PDB entry 6LYN | X-ray diffraction, 2.78 A resolution | chains B and C of the 3 polymer chains in the assembly

== Chain B ==
Protein: AA98 Fab light chain
Organism: Mus musculus
Notes: antibody fragment or engineered binder
Amino-acid sequence (218 residues; numbered 1 to 218; the number before each row is that of its first residue):
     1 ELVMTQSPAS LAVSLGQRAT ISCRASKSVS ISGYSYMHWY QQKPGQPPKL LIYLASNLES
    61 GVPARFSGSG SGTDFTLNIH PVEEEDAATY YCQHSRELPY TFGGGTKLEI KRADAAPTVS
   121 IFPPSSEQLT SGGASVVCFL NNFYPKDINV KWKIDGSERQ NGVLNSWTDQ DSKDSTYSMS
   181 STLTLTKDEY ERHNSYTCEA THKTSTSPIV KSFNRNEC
Disulfides: Cys23-Cys92, Cys138-Cys198

== Chain C ==
Protein: Cell surface glycoprotein MUC18
Organism: Homo sapiens
Notes: fragment: domain 4, domain 5
UniProt: P43121 (MUC18_HUMAN); residue numbers follow UniProt; this construct covers 336-519
Amino-acid sequence (184 residues; row label = number of the first residue in the row):
   336 QELLVNYVSD VRVSPAAPER QEGSSLTLTC EAESSQDLEF QWLREETGQV LERGPVLQLH
   396 DLKREAGGGY RCVASVPSIP GLNRTQLVNV AIFGPPWMAF KERKVWVKEN MVLNLSCEAS
   456 GHPRPTISWN VNGTASEQDQ DPQRVLSTLN VLVTPELLET GVECTASNDL GKNTSILFLE
   516 LVNL
Unresolved in the structure: 519
Disulfides: Cys365-Cys407, Cys452-Cys499
Covalently attached groups: N-acetylglucosamine (NAG) linked to Asn418, Asn508
What the authors report for this chain:
  - mutagenesis - L392F, L394F, W441A: unchanged binding to AA98
  - mutagenesis - L392F, L394F, W441A: decreased signaling in response to activation of ECs

== Interface between chain B and chain C ==
Contacting residue pairs (13):
  Ile31(B) - Asp474(C)
  Ser32(B) - Asp474(C)
  Ser32(B) - Gln475(C)  hydrogen bond (side chain-backbone)
  Ser32(B) - Asp476(C)  hydrogen bond (side chain-backbone)
  Ser32(B) - Pro477(C)
  Tyr34(B) - Ala352(C)
  Tyr34(B) - Asn424(C)  hydrogen bond (side chain-backbone)
  Tyr34(B) - Pro477(C)  hydrophobic
  Tyr36(B) - Pro477(C)
  Tyr53(B) - Ala351(C)
  Leu54(B) - Ala352(C)  hydrophobic
  Asn57(B) - Ala351(C)
  Arg96(B) - Asp474(C)  salt bridge
The authors on this interface:
  - pairs named by the authors: Asn424(C)-Tyr34(B), Asp474(C)-Ile31(B), Asp476(C)-Ser32(B)
  - epitope / paratope residues, chain B: Tyr36(B)
  - epitope / paratope residues, chain C: Asn424(C), Asp474(C), Asp476(C)

== Overview ==
8 residues of chain B face 7 of chain C across their interface; the contacts include 3 hydrogen bonds and 1
salt bridge. Among the polar pairs are Arg96(B)-Asp474(C), Ser32(B)-Gln475(C) and Ser32(B)-Asp476(C). The
paper describes contacts between Asn424(C) and Tyr34(B), Asp474(C) and Ile31(B) and Asp476(C) and Ser32(B).
The paper reports that L392F, L394F and W441A of chain C reduce signaling in response to activation of ECs;
epitope/paratope residues Tyr36(B) and Asn424(C) among others.
Here chain B is AA98 Fab light chain (Mus musculus) and chain C is Cell surface glycoprotein MUC18 (Homo
sapiens). Entry 6LYN (CD146 D4-D5/AA98 Fab) was determined by X-ray diffraction.
